Entry 3NSK (X-ray diffraction, 1.55 A resolution); this record covers chains A and B.

# Chain A (and B)
Name: Protein S100-A3
From: Homo sapiens
Notes: chain B of this document is another copy of the same molecule, construct and numbering; everything in this record applies to it too
UniProt: P33764 (S10A3_HUMAN); residues 1-101 here = UniProt positions 1-101
Amino-acid sequence (101 residues; numbered 1 to 101; the number before each row is that of its first residue):
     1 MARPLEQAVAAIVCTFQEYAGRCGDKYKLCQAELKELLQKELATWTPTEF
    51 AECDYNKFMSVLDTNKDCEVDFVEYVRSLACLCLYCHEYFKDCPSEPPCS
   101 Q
Disordered / not traced: 1-2, 94-98, 100-101 (chain B: 1-2, 95-98, 100-101)
Differences from the reference sequence: engineered mutation A51 (Arg in P33764)
UniProt features mapped onto this chain:
  - binding site (Ca(2+)): K28, E33, D63, N65, D67, E69, E74
  - binding site (Zn(2+)): C83, C86, H87, C93
  - modified residue: A2 (N-acetylalanine)
  - mutagenesis: C30 (C30A: Abolishes calcium binding; when associated with Ala-68), C68 (C68A: Abolishes calcium binding; when associated with Ala-30), C81 (C81A: Increases affinity for calcium; when associated with Ala-99), C99 (C99A: Increases affinity for calcium; when associated with Ala-81)
Disulfides: C30-C68, C81-C99

# How chain A and chain B interact
Pairs across the interface (63; chain A residue first):
  R3(A) with K40(B); E41(B); A43(B); T44(B)
  L5(A) with I12(B), hydrophobic; T15(B); L37(B), hydrophobic; E41(B); Y75(B)
  E6(A) with E41(B); L42(B); A43(B), hydrogen bond (side chain-backbone); T44(B), hydrogen bond; W45(B)
  A8(A) with A8(B); A11(B), hydrophobic
  V9(A) with W45(B), hydrophobic; C83(B), hydrophobic
  A11(A) with A8(B), hydrophobic
  I12(A) with L5(B), hydrophobic; I12(B), hydrophobic
  V13(A) with C83(B), hydrophobic; H87(B)
  T15(A) with L5(B)
  Q17(A) with Y89(B)
  K26(A) with Y89(B), hydrogen bond (backbone-side chain)
  Y27(A) with Y89(B), hydrogen bond (side chain-backbone); F90(B), hydrophobic; D92(B); C93(B), hydrogen bond (side chain-backbone)
  L37(A) with L5(B), hydrophobic
  K40(A) with R3(B)
  E41(A) with R3(B); L5(B); E6(B)
  L42(A) with E6(B)
  A43(A) with R3(B); E6(B), hydrogen bond (backbone-side chain)
  T44(A) with R3(B); E6(B), hydrogen bond
  W45(A) with E6(B); V9(B), hydrophobic
  F72(A) with A80(B); C83(B), hydrophobic; F90(B), hydrophobic
  V73(A) with L84(B), hydrophobic
  Y75(A) with L5(B)
  V76(A) with V76(B), hydrophobic; A80(B), hydrophobic
  A80(A) with F72(B); V76(B), hydrophobic
  C83(A) with V9(B), hydrophobic; V13(B), hydrophobic; F72(B), hydrophobic
  L84(A) with V73(B), hydrophobic
  H87(A) with V13(B)
  Y89(A) with Q17(B); K26(B), hydrogen bond (side chain-backbone); Y27(B), hydrogen bond (backbone-side chain)
  F90(A) with Y27(B), hydrophobic; F72(B), hydrophobic
  D92(A) with Y27(B)
  C93(A) with Y27(B), hydrogen bond (backbone-side chain)
Other interface residues (no listed pair), chain A (39 interface residues in all): P4, A10, F16, A20, G21, R77, L79, C99
Other interface residues (no listed pair), chain B (39 interface residues in all): P4, A10, F16, A20, G21, L79, P94, C99

# Summary
Chain A and chain B each contribute 39 residues to their interface, with 10 hydrogen bonds. Polar contacts
include E6(A)-A43(B), E6(A)-T44(B) and K26(A)-Y89(B). Curated annotation (UniProt) lists 7 Ca2+-binding
residues, 4 Zn2+-binding residues and 4 mutagenesis sites on chain A.
Both chains are Protein S100-A3 (Homo sapiens). Entry 3NSK (Crystal Structure of the Post-Refolded S100A3 R51A
Mutant Expressed in Insect Cell) was determined by X-ray diffraction, deposited together with 3NSI, 3NSL and
3NSO.
